Entry 4I9U (X-ray diffraction, 2.50 A resolution); this record covers chains A and B of the 4 polymer chains in the assembly.

[Chain A (and B)]
Molecule: L-lactate dehydrogenase A chain
Organism: Oryctolagus cuniculus
Notes: EC 1.1.1.27; chain B of this document is another copy of the same molecule, construct and numbering; everything in this record applies to it too
UniProtKB: P13491 (LDHA_RABIT); residues 1-331 here correspond to UniProt positions 2-332 (UniProt number = residue number + 1)
Sequence (331 residues; row label = number of the first residue in the row):
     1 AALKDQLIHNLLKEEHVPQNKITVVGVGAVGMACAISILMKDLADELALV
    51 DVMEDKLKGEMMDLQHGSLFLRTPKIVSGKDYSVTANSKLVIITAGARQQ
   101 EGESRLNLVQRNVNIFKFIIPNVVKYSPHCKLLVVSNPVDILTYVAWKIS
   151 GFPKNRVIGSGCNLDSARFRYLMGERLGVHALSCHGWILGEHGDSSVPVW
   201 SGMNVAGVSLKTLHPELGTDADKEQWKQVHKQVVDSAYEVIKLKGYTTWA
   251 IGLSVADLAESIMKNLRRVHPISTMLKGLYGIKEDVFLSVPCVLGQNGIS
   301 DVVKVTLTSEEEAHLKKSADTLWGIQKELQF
Not modelled in the structure: 99-106 (chain B: fully traced)
UniProt features mapped onto this chain:
  - active site: His192 (Proton acceptor)
  - binding site (NAD(+)): Arg98, Asn137
  - binding site (substrate): Arg105, Asn137, Arg168, Thr247
  - modified residue: Ala1 (N-acetylalanine), Lys4 (N6-acetyllysine), Lys13 (N6-acetyllysine), Lys56 (N6-acetyllysine), Lys80 (N6-acetyllysine), Lys117 (N6-acetyllysine), Lys125 (N6-acetyllysine), Lys223 (N6-acetyllysine), Lys231 (N6-acetyllysine), Tyr238 (Phosphotyrosine), Lys242 (N6-acetyllysine), Thr308 (Phosphothreonine), Ser309 (Phosphoserine), Lys317 (N6-acetyllysine), Thr321 (Phosphothreonine)
  - cross-link: Lys56 (Glycyl lysine isopeptide (Lys-Gly) (interchain with G-Cter in SUMO2))
Small-molecule neighbours: 1E7 (6-({2-[(5-chloro-2-methoxyphenyl)amino]-2-oxoethyl}sulfanyl)pyridine-3-carboxylic acid): Val25, Gly26, Val50, Asp51, Val52, Tyr82, Ala95, Gly96, Ala97, Arg111, Asn114, Ile115, Phe118, Ile119

[How chain A and chain B interact]
Pairs across the interface - 68 pairs, chain A then chain B:
  Asp5(A) with Lys304(B), hydrogen bond (backbone-side chain)
  Gln6(A) with Lys304(B)
  Leu7(A) with Val303(B); Lys304(B), hydrogen bond (backbone-backbone)
  Ile8(A) with Asp301(B); Val302(B)
  His9(A) with Leu279(B); Asp301(B); Val302(B), hydrogen bond (backbone-backbone); Lys304(B)
  Asn10(A) with Ser300(B); Asp301(B), hydrogen bond
  Leu11(A) with Lys154(B); Ser300(B), hydrogen bond (backbone-backbone); Val302(B), hydrophobic
  Leu12(A) with Asn155(B); Asn297(B); Ser300(B), hydrogen bond (backbone-backbone)
  Glu14(A) with Arg267(B), salt bridge; Asn297(B); Ser300(B)
  His16(A) with Asn265(B); Gln296(B)
  Val17(A) with Gln296(B)
  Gln19(A) with Lys89(B), hydrogen bond; Gln296(B)
  Asn20(A) with Asn20(B), hydrogen bond
  Asp42(A) with Lys264(B), hydrogen bond (backbone-side chain)
  Asp45(A) with Lys264(B)
  Arg72(A) with Glu260(B), salt bridge; Lys264(B); Leu266(B); Arg268(B)
  Pro74(A) with Lys264(B); Asn265(B); Leu266(B)
  Lys89(A) with Gln19(B)
  Asn155(A) with Leu12(B)
  Glu260(A) with Arg72(B), salt bridge
  Lys264(A) with Asp42(B), salt bridge; Asp45(B); Pro74(B)
  Asn265(A) with Pro74(B); Lys75(B)
  Leu266(A) with Arg72(B)
  Arg268(A) with Arg72(B)
  Leu279(A) with His9(B)
  Gln296(A) with Glu15(B); His16(B), hydrogen bond (side chain-backbone); Val17(B); Gln19(B)
  Asn297(A) with Leu12(B); Glu14(B)
  Ser300(A) with Asn10(B); Leu11(B), hydrogen bond (backbone-backbone); Leu12(B), hydrogen bond (backbone-backbone)
  Asp301(A) with Ile8(B); His9(B); Asn10(B), hydrogen bond
  Val302(A) with Ile8(B); His9(B), hydrogen bond (backbone-backbone); Leu11(B), hydrophobic
  Val303(A) with Leu7(B)
  Lys304(A) with Asp5(B), hydrogen bond (side chain-backbone); Gln6(B); Leu7(B), hydrogen bond (backbone-backbone); Ile8(B); His9(B)
Interface residues without a listed pair, chain A (36 interface residues in all): Glu15, Lys154, Met263, Ile299
Interface residues without a listed pair, chain B (37 interface residues in all): Met263

[In short]
The interface between chain A and chain B involves 36 residues on one side and 37 on the other; the contacts
include 16 hydrogen bonds and 4 salt bridges. Among the polar pairs are Glu14(A)-Arg267(B), Arg72(A)-Glu260(B)
and Lys264(A)-Asp42(B). Bound to chain A: compound 1E7.
Both chains are L-lactate dehydrogenase A chain (Oryctolagus cuniculus). Entry 4I9U (Crystal structure of
rabbit LDHA in complex with a fragment inhibitor AP26256) was determined by X-ray diffraction (same
publication as 4I8X, 4I9H and 4I9N).
